3FAQ - chain A; structure by X-ray diffraction, 2.70 A resolution.

Chain A:
Molecule: Lactoperoxidase
Organism: Bubalus bubalis
Notes: EC 1.11.1.7
Reference sequence: A5JUY8 (PERL_BUBBU); residues 1-595 here correspond to UniProt positions 118-712 (UniProt number = residue number + 117)
Amino-acid sequence (595 residues; numbered 1 to 595; the number before each row is that of its first residue):
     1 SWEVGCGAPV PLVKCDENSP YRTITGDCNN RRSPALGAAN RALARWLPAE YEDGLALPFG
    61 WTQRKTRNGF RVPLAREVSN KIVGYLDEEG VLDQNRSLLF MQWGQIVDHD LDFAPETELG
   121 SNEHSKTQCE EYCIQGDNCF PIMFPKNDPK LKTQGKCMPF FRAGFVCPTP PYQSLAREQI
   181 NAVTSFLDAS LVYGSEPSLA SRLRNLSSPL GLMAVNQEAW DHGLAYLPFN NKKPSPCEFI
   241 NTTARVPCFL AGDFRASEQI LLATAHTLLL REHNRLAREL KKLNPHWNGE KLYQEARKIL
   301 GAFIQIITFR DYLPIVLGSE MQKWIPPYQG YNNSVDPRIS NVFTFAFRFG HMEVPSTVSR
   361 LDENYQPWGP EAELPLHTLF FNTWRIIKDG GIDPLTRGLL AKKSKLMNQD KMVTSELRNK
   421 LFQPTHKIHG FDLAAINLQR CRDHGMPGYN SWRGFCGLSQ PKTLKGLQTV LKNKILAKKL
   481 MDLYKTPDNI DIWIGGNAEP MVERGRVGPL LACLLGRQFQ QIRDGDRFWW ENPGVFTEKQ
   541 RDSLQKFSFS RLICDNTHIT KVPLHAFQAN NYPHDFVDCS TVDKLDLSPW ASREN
Disulfides: C6-C167, C15-C28, C129-C139, C133-C157, C237-C248, C456-C513, C554-C579
Glycans and other covalent adducts: N-acetylglucosamine (NAG) linked to N95, N205, N241, N332; heme (HEM) linked to D108, E258
Modified residues: S198 (phosphoserine; SEP)
Metal / ion sites: Ca2+: D110, T184, F186, D188, S190; heme Fe near H351 (its only coordinating residue here)
Residues lining bound ligands:
  - cyanide ion (CYN): Q105, H109, H351
  - heme (HEM): M101, G104, Q105, D112, F113, A114, R255, Q259, Y312, T344, F347, R348, G350, H351, V354, L376, F380, L417, L421, Q423, L433, I436, N437, R440
Curated features (UniProtKB/Swiss-Prot):
  - active site: H109 (Proton acceptor)
  - binding site (heme b): D108, E258, H351
  - binding site (Ca(2+)): D110, T184, F186, D188, S190
  - site: R255 (Transition state stabilizer)
  - modified residue: S198 (Phosphoserine), Y365 (3'-nitrotyrosine)
  - glycosylation (N-linked (GlcNAc...) asparagine): N95 (complex), N205 (high mannose), N241, N332 (complex)
Reported in the primary citation:
  - post-translational modification sites: S198

Overview:
Bound to chain A: cyanide ion. Heme is covalently linked to D108. Covalently linked N-acetylglucosamine: at
N95, N205, N241 and N332. The Ca2+ site is built by D110, T184, F186, D188 and S190. From UniProt: active-site
residue H109, 3 heme b-binding residues and 5 Ca2+-binding residues. The paper reports a modification site at
S198.
Chain A is Lactoperoxidase (Bubalus bubalis); the structure, Crystal structure of lactoperoxidase complex with
cyanide, was determined by X-ray diffraction together with 3ERH and 3ERI from the same study.
